PDB entry 7QP1 | X-ray diffraction, 3.00 A resolution | chain A

Chain A:
Protein: Metacaspase-1
From: [Candida] glabrata
Notes: EC 3.4.22.-
Reference sequence: Q6FPX9 (MCA1_CANGA); residue numbers follow UniProt; this construct covers 1-392
Chain sequence (392 residues; each row starts with the number of its first residue):
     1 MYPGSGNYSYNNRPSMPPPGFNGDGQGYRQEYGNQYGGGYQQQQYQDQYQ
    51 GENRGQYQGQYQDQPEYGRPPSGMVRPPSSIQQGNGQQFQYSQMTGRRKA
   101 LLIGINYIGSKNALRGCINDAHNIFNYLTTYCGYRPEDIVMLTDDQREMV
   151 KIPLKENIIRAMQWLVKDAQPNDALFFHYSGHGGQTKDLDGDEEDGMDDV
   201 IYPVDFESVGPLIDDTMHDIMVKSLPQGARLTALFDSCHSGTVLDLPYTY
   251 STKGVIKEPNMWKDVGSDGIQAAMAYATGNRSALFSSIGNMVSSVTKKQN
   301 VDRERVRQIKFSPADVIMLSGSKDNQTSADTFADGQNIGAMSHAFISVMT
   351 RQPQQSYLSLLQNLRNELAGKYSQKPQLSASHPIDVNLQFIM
Disordered / not traced: 1-68, 84-87, 260-309, 324-335
Bound ions: Ca2+: Gly196, Asp198, Asp214, Thr242, Asp245
Swiss-Prot annotation at these positions:
  - active site: His182, Cys238
Reported in the primary citation:
  - catalytic residues: His182, Cys238
  - Ca2+ coordination: Gly196, Asp198, Asp214, Thr242, Asp245
  - conformationally variable residues (loop rearrangement, order/disorder transition): Gly84 to Gln87, His182, Gly183 to Ile201, Asp324 to Gly335
  - post-translational modification sites: Arg54, Lys263, Arg307
  - mutagenesis - R54A: increased catalytic activity
  - mutagenesis - K263A, K263F, K263W, R307A: decreased catalytic activity

In short:
Gly196, Asp198, Asp214, Thr242 and Asp245 form the Ca2+ site. Curated annotation (UniProt) lists active-site
residues His182 and Cys238. The paper reports catalytic residues His182 and Cys238; K263A, K263F and K263W,
among others, reduce catalytic activity; 5 substitutions were tested in all.
Chain A is Metacaspase-1 ([Candida] glabrata); the structure, Crystal structure of metacaspase from candida
glabrata with calcium, was determined by X-ray diffraction (same publication as 7QP0).
